Entry 6LG0 (X-ray diffraction, 3.00 A resolution); this record covers chains B and F of the 6 polymer chains in the assembly.

[Chain B (and F)]
Molecule: SbCGTa
Source organism: Scutellaria baicalensis
Notes: chain F of this document is another copy of the same molecule, construct and numbering; everything in this record applies to it too
Chain sequence (460 residues; each row starts with the number of its first residue; numbering starts at 0):
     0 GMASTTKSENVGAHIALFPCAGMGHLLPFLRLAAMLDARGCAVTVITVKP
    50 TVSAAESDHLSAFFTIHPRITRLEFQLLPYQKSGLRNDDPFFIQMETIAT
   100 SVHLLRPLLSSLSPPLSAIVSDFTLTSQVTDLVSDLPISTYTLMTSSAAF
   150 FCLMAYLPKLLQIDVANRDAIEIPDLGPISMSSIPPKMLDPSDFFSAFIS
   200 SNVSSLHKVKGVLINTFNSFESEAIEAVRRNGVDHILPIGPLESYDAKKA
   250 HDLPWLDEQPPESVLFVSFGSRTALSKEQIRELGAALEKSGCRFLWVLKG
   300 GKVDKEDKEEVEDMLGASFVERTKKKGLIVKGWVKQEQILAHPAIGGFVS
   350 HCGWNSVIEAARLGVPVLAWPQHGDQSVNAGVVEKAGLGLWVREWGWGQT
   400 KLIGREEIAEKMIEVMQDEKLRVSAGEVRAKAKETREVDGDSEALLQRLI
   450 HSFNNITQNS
Not modelled in the structure: 0-9, 455-459 (chain F: 0-8, 246-247, 455-459)
Ligand contacts: UDP (uridine-5'-diphosphate): Met22, Gly23, Leu26, Arg30, Ser267, Gly269, Ser270, Arg271, Val296, Lys298, Trp332, Val333, Lys334, Gln335, His350, Gly352, Trp353, Asn354, Ser355, Glu358, Gln375
Reported in the primary citation:
  - catalytic residues: His24
  - mutagenesis - H24A: decreased catalytic activity

[How chain B and chain F interact]
Pairs across the interface - 19 pairs, chain B then chain F:
  His102(B) - Tyr79(F)
  His102(B) - Lys81(F)
  Leu103(B) - Pro78(F)  hydrophobic
  Leu103(B) - Tyr79(F)
  Arg105(B) - Tyr79(F)
  Pro106(B) - Tyr79(F)  hydrophobic
  Ser109(B) - Asp87(F)
  Ser109(B) - Asp88(F)
  Ser109(B) - Pro89(F)
  Ser110(B) - Pro89(F)
  Ser110(B) - Asp303(F)
  Ser110(B) - Asp306(F)
  Ser112(B) - Lys301(F)
  Ser112(B) - Asp306(F)
  Ser133(B) - Arg85(F)
  Asp134(B) - Leu84(F)
  Asp134(B) - Arg85(F)  salt bridge
  Asp134(B) - Asp87(F)
  Leu135(B) - Asp87(F)
Interface residues without a listed pair, chain B (12 interface residues in all): Leu77, Leu111
Interface residues without a listed pair, chain F (13 interface residues in all): Ile92, Gly300

[Overview]
The interface between chain B and chain F involves 12 residues on one side and 13 on the other; the contacts
include 1 salt bridge. The salt-bridged pair is Asp134(B)-Arg85(F). Bound to chain B: UDP. The paper reports
the catalytic residue His24(B); H24A of chain B reduces catalytic activity.
Chain B and chain F are both SbCGTa (Scutellaria baicalensis); the structure, Crystal structure of SbCGTa in
complex with UDP, was determined by X-ray diffraction, deposited together with 6LF6 and 6LG1.
